4GL2 - chains A and D of the 3 polymer chains in the assembly; structure by X-ray diffraction, 3.56 A resolution.

[Chain A]
Name: Interferon-induced helicase C domain-containing protein 1
Source organism: Homo sapiens
Notes: EC 3.6.4.13
UniProtKB: Q9BYX4 (IFIH1_HUMAN); numbering as in UniProt; present here: 306-638, 657-1017
Amino-acid sequence (699 residues; row label = number of the first residue in the row; note: 18 numbers in that range are skipped by the numbering (no residue carries them; nothing is unmodelled there)):
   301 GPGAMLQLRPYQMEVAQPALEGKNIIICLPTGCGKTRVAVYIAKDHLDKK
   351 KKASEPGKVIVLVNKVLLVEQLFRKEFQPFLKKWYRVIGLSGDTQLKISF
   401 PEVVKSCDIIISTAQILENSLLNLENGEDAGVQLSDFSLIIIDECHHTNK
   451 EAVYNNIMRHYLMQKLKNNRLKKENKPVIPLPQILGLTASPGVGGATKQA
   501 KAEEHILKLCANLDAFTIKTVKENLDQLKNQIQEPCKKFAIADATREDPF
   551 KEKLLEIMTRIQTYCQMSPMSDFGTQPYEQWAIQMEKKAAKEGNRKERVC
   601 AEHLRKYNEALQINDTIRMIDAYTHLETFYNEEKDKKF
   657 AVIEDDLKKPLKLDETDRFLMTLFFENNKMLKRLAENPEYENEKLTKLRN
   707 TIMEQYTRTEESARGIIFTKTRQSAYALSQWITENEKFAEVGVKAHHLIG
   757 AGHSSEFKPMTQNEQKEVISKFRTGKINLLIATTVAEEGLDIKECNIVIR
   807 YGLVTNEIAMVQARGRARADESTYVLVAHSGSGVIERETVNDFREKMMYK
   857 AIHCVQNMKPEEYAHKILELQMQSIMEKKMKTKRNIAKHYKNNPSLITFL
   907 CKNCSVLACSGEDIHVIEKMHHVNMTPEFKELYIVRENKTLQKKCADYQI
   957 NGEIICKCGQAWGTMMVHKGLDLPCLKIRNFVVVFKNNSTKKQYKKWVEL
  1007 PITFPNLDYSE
Unresolved in the structure: 301-305, 392-395, 423-430, 474-477, 544-548, 657-668, 695-698, 746-750, 781-783, 890-899, 943-957, 976-978, 1014-1017
Construct notes: expression tag (301-305)
Swiss-Prot annotation at these positions:
  - binding site (Zn(2+)): Cys-907, Cys-910, Cys-962, Cys-964
  - modified residue: Ser-828 (Phosphoserine)
Bound ions: Zn2+: Cys-907, Cys-910, Cys-962, Cys-964
Small-molecule neighbours: AMP-PNP (ANP; phosphoaminophosphonic acid-adenylate ester): Gln-307, Leu-308, Arg-309, Gln-312, Leu-329, Pro-330, Thr-331, Gly-332, Cys-333, Gly-334, Lys-335, Thr-336, Arg-337, Glu-376
From the paper describing this entry:
  - binding site for AMP-PNP: Gln-307, Arg-309, Gln-312, Gly-332 to Lys-335, Arg-337
  - conformationally variable residues (order/disorder transition): Lys-945 to Gly-958
  - mutagenesis - E552K/E556K: unchanged signaling
  - mutagenesis - I841R/E842R: decreased signaling
  - mutagenesis - I841R/E842R: decreased binding to 112 bp dsRNA
  - mutagenesis - I841R/E842R: unchanged binding to 15 bp dsRNA

[Chain D]
Molecule: 12-nt RNA strand
Sequence (12 nucleotides; numbered 1 to 12; the number before each row is that of its first residue):
     1 AGGGCCGCGGAU

[Chain A / chain D interface]
Pairs across the interface (40; chain A residue first):
  Asn-364(A) / G7(D)  hydrogen bond to the sugar
  Asn-364(A) / C8(D)  phosphate contact
  Lys-365(A) / G7(D)  sugar contact
  Lys-365(A) / C8(D)  phosphate contact
  Val-366(A) / C8(D)  hydrogen bond to the phosphate
  Ser-391(A) / G9(D)  phosphate contact
  Thr-413(A) / C8(D)  phosphate contact
  Thr-413(A) / G9(D)  hydrogen bond to the phosphate
  Gln-415(A) / C8(D)  hydrogen bond to the sugar
  Gln-415(A) / G9(D)  sugar contact
  Ile-416(A) / G9(D)  sugar contact
  Asn-419(A) / G9(D)  hydrogen bond to the sugar
  Gln-580(A) / G2(D)  hydrogen bond to the base
  Ile-583(A) / G2(D)  sugar contact
  Arg-605(A) / G3(D)  hydrogen bond to the phosphate
  Arg-605(A) / G4(D)  salt bridge to the phosphate
  Lys-726(A) / G4(D)  sugar contact
  Lys-726(A) / C5(D)  sugar contact
  Thr-727(A) / C5(D)  phosphate contact
  Arg-728(A) / C5(D)  hydrogen bond to the phosphate
  Arg-728(A) / C6(D)  salt bridge to the phosphate
  Ile-755(A) / C6(D)  phosphate contact
  Gly-756(A) / C6(D)  hydrogen bond to the phosphate
  Gly-756(A) / G7(D)  phosphate contact
  Ala-757(A) / G7(D)  hydrogen bond to the phosphate
  Gly-758(A) / G7(D)  phosphate contact
  Ser-761(A) / G4(D)  phosphate contact
  Ser-761(A) / C5(D)  hydrogen bond to the phosphate
  Gln-768(A) / C8(D)  phosphate contact
  Gln-771(A) / G7(D)  phosphate contact
  Val-791(A) / C5(D)  phosphate contact
  Val-791(A) / C6(D)  phosphate contact
  Glu-924(A) / A11(D)  sugar contact
  Met-926(A) / G10(D)  hydrogen bond to the base
  Met-926(A) / A11(D)  hydrogen bond to the sugar
  His-927(A) / A11(D)  base contact
  Met-972(A) / A11(D)  base contact
  Val-973(A) / U12(D)  sugar contact
  His-974(A) / U12(D)  hydrogen bond to the phosphate
  Lys-1001(A) / G2(D)  salt bridge to the phosphate
Also at the interface, not in a pair above, chain A (34 interface residues in all): Leu-367, Glu-579, Ser-760, Ala-792, Lys-925
Also at the interface, not in a pair above, chain D (12 interface residues in all): A1

[Overview]
34 residues of chain A face 12 of chain D across their interface, with 14 hydrogen bonds and 3 salt bridges.
Among the polar pairs are Gln-580(A)/G2(D), Met-926(A)/G10(D) and Asn-364(A)/G7(D). Ligands of chain A:
AMP-PNP. The paper reports a binding site for AMP-PNP at Gln-307(A), Arg-309(A) and Gln-312(A) among others;
I841R/E842R of chain A reduce signaling.
Chain A is Interferon-induced helicase C domain-containing protein 1 (Homo sapiens) and chain D is a 12-nt RNA
strand; the structure, Structural Basis for dsRNA duplex backbone recognition by MDA5, was determined by X-ray
diffraction.
